Entry 5NPE (X-ray diffraction, 1.95 A resolution); this record covers chain A.

[Chain A]
Protein: Oligosaccharide 4-alpha-D-glucosyltransferase
Organism: Cellvibrio japonicus (strain Ueda107)
Notes: EC 2.4.1.161
Reference sequence: B3PEE6 (OL4AG_CELJU); numbering as in UniProt (aligned over 25-816)
Sequence (836 residues; each row starts with the number of its first residue):
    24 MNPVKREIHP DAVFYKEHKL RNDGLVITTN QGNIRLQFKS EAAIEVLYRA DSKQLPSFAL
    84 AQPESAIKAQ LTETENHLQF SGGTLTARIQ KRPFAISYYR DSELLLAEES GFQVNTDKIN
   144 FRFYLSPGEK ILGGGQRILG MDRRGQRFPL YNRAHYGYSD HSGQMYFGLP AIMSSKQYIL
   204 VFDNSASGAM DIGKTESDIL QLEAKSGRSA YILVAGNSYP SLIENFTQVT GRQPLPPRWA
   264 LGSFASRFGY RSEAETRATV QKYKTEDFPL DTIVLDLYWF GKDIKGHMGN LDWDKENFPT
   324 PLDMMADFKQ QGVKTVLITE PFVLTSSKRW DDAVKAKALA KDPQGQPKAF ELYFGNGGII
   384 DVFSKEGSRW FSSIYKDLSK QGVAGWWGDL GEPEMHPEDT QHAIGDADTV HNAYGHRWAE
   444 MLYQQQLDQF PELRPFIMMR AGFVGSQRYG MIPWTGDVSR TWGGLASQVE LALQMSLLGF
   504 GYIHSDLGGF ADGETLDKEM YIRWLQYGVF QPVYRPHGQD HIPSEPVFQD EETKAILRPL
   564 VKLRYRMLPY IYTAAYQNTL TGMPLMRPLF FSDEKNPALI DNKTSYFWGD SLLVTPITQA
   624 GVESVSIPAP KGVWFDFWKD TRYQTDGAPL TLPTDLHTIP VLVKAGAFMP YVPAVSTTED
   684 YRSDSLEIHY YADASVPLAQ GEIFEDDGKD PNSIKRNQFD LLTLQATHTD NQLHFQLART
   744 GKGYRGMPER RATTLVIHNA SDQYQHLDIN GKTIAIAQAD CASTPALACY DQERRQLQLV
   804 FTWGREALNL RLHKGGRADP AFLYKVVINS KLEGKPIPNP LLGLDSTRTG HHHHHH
Not modelled in the structure: 24-34, 138-140, 818-859
Cystine bridges: Cys-784/Cys-792
Differences from the reference sequence: initiating methionine (24); expression tag (817-859)
Residues lining bound ligands:
  - 948 ((1R,2S,3S,4R,5R,6R)-5-(hydroxymethyl)-7-azabicyclo[4.1.0]heptane-2,3,4-triol): Phe-271, Asp-299, Leu-300, Ile-341, Phe-377, Trp-410, Asp-412, Leu-413, Arg-463, Trp-477, Asp-480, Asp-509, Phe-513, His-540
  - oxalate ion (OXL): Ala-697, His-731, Asp-733, Ser-764, Gln-766, Tyr-767, Arg-798, Lys-817

[Summary]
Bound to chain A: compound 948 and oxalate ion.
Chain A is Oligosaccharide 4-alpha-D-glucosyltransferase (Cellvibrio japonicus (strain Ueda107)); the
structure, Crystal Structure of cjAgd31B (alpha-transglucosylase from Glycoside Hydrolase Family 31) in
complex with beta Cyclophellitol Aziridine ..., was determined by X-ray diffraction together with 5NPB, 5NPC,
5NPD, 5NPF and 5O0S from the same study.
